PDB entry 3KSB | X-ray diffraction, 3.50 A resolution | chains C and F of the 6 polymer chains in the assembly

# Chain C
Molecule: DNA topoisomerase 4 subunit B
Organism: Streptococcus pneumoniae
Notes: EC 5.99.1.-
Reference sequence: Q59961 (PARE_STRPN); residues 404-647 here = UniProt positions 404-647
Sequence (268 residues; row label = number of the first residue in the row):
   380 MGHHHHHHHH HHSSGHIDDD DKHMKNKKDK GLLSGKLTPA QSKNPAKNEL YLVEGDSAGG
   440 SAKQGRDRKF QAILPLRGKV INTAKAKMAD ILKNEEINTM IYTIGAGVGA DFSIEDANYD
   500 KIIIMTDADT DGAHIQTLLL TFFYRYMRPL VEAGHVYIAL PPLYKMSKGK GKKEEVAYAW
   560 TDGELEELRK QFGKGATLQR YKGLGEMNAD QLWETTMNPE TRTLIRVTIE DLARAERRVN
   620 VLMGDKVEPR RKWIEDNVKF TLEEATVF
Not modelled in the structure: 380-414, 465-467, 488-489, 495, 548-550, 641-647
Differences from the reference sequence: initiating methionine (380); expression tag (381-403)
UniProt features mapped onto this chain:
  - binding site (Mg(2+)): Glu433, Asp506, Asp508
  - site (Interaction with DNA): Lys458, Asn461, His513, Arg629
Ligand contacts: Mg2+ (MG): Glu433, Asp506, Asp508, Lys581, Gly582
Reported in the primary citation:
  - Mg2+ coordination: Glu433, Asp506

# Chain F
Molecule: 34-nt DNA strand
Sequence (34 nucleotides; each row starts with the number of its first residue):
     1 CTGTTTTACG TGCATAGTCA TTCATGACCT TGGT
Not modelled in the structure: 1-8, 27-34

# How chain C and chain F interact
Contacting residue pairs (16; chain C residue first):
  Lys458(C) with DT21(F), sugar contact; DT22(F), sugar contact
  Val459(C) with DT22(F), sugar contact
  Ile460(C) with DT21(F), phosphate contact; DT22(F), phosphate contact
  Asn461(C) with DT22(F), hydrogen bond to the phosphate; DC23(F), hydrogen bond to the phosphate
  Lys464(C) with DC23(F), salt bridge to the phosphate; DA24(F), salt bridge to the phosphate
  His513(C) with DT22(F), hydrogen bond to the phosphate; DC23(F), salt bridge to the phosphate
  Met622(C) with DC23(F), phosphate contact
  Val626(C) with DA24(F), phosphate contact; DT25(F), phosphate contact
  Arg629(C) with DA24(F), salt bridge to the phosphate
  Arg630(C) with DT25(F), salt bridge to the phosphate
Interface residues without a listed pair, chain C (13 interface residues in all): Arg456, Glu474, Leu517
Interface residues without a listed pair, chain F (6 interface residues in all): DA20

# In short
13 residues of chain C and 6 residues of chain F are in contact; the contacts include 3 hydrogen bonds and 5
salt bridges. Among the polar pairs are Asn461(C)-DT22(F), Asn461(C)-DC23(F) and His513(C)-DT22(F). Chain C
binds Mg2+. UniProt lists 3 Mg2+-binding residues on chain C. The paper reports Mg2+ coordination by Glu433(C)
and Asp506(C).
Here chain C is DNA topoisomerase 4 subunit B (Streptococcus pneumoniae) and chain F is a 34-nt DNA strand.
Entry 3KSB (Detailed structural insight into the DNA cleavage complex of type IIA topoisomerases (re-sealed
form)) was determined by X-ray diffraction together with 3KSA, 3LTN and 3K9F from the same study.
